Entry 2B7H (X-ray diffraction, 2.20 A resolution); this record covers chains A and C of the 4 polymer chains in the assembly.

[Chain A (and C)]
Protein: hemoglobin alpha chain
Organism: Dusicyon thous
Notes: chain C of this document is another copy of the same molecule, construct and numbering; everything in this record applies to it too
Reference sequence: P60523 (HBA_CHRBR); residues 1-141 here = UniProt positions 1-141
Amino-acid sequence (141 residues; row label = number of the first residue in the row):
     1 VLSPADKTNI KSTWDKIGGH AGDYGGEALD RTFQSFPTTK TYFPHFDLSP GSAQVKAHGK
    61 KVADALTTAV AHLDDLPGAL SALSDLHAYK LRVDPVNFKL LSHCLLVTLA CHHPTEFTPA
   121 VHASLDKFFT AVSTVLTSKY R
Curated features (UniProtKB/Swiss-Prot):
  - binding site (O2): H58
  - binding site (heme b): H87
  - modified residue: S3 (Phosphoserine), K7 (N6-succinyllysine), T8 (Phosphothreonine), K11 (N6-succinyllysine), K16 (N6-acetyllysine), Y24 (Phosphotyrosine), S35 (Phosphoserine), K40 (N6-succinyllysine), S49 (Phosphoserine), S102 (Phosphoserine), T108 (Phosphothreonine), S124 (Phosphoserine), T134 (Phosphothreonine), T137 (Phosphothreonine), S138 (Phosphoserine)
Metal / ion sites: heme Fe near H87 (its only coordinating residue here)
Small-molecule neighbours: heme (HEM): T39, Y42, F43, H45, F46, H58, K61, V62, A65, L66, L83, L86, H87, L91, V93, N97, F98, L101, L105, V132, L136

[How chain A and chain C interact]
Residue-residue contacts (4):
  V1(A) with R141(C), hydrogen bond (backbone-backbone)
  K127(A) with R141(C), hydrogen bond (side chain-backbone)
  R141(A) with V1(C), hydrogen bond (backbone-backbone); K127(C), hydrogen bond (backbone-side chain)
Also at the interface, not in a pair above, chain A (6 interface residues in all): L2, S138, Y140
Also at the interface, not in a pair above, chain C (4 interface residues in all): L2

[Summary]
Chain A and chain C form an interface of 6 and 4 residues respectively; the contacts include 4 hydrogen bonds.
Polar pairs include K127(A)-R141(C) and V1(A)-R141(C). Bound to chain A: heme. From UniProt: O2-binding
residue H58(A) and heme b-binding residue H87(A) on chain A.
Both chains are hemoglobin alpha chain (Dusicyon thous). Entry 2B7H (Hemoglobin from Cerdocyon thous, a
canidae from Brazil, at 2.2 Angstroms resolution) was determined by X-ray diffraction.
